Entry 8WWM (electron microscopy, 2.81 A resolution); this record covers chains A and R of the 6 polymer chains in the assembly.

Chain A:
Molecule: Guanine nucleotide-binding protein G(i) subunit alpha-1
From: Homo sapiens
Reference sequence: P63096 (GNAI1_HUMAN); numbering as in UniProt (aligned over 1-354)
Chain sequence (354 residues; each row starts with the number of its first residue):
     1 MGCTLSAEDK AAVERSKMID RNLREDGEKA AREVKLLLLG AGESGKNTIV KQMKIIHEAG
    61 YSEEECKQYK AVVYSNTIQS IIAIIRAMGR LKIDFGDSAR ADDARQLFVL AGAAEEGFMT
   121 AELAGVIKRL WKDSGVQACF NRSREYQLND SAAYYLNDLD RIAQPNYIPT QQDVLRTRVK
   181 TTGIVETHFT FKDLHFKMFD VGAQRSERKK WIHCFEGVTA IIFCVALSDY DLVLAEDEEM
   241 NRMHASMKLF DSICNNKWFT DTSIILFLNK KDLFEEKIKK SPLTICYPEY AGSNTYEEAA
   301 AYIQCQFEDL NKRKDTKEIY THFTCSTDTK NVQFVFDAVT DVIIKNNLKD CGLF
Unresolved in the structure: 1-3, 55-181
Construct notes: conflict Asn47 (Ser in P63096), Ala203 (Gly in P63096), Ala245 (Glu in P63096), Ser326 (Ala in P63096)
Swiss-Prot annotation at these positions:
  - region: Lys35 to Lys46, Thr48 (G1 motif), Asp173 to Thr181 (G2 motif), Phe196 to Gly202, Gln204, Arg205 (G3 motif), Ile265 to Asp272 (G4 motif), Thr324, Cys325, Thr327 to Thr329 (G5 motif)
  - binding site (GTP): Glu43 to Lys46, Thr48, Ser151, Leu175 to Thr181, Asp200 to Gly202, Gln204, Asn269 to Asp272
  - binding site (Mg(2+)): Thr181
  - modified residue: Arg178 (ADP-ribosylarginine), Gln204 (Deamidated glutamine), Cys351 (ADP-ribosylcysteine)
  - lipidation: Gly2 (N-myristoyl glycine), Cys3 (S-palmitoyl cysteine)

Chain R:
Molecule: Fusion protein 1, Melanin-concentrating hormone receptor 1, Fusion protein 2
From: Homo sapiens
Reference sequence: Q99705 (MCHR1_HUMAN); residues 1-396 carry their UniProt numbers (396 of 624 residues fall inside the UniProt entry; the rest is not from it)
Chain sequence (624 residues; numbered -52 to 571; the number before each row is that of its first residue; numbers below 1 keep their minus sign (Asp-52 is residue -52)):
   -52 DYKDDDDHHH HHHHHGQPGN GSAFLLAPNG SHAPDHNVTQ QRDEENLYFQ GVDMSVGAMK
     8 KGVGRAVGLG GGSGCQATEE DPLPNCGACA PGQGGRRWRL PQPAWVEGSS ARLWEQATGT
    68 GWMDLEASLL PTGPNASNTS DGPDNLTSAG SPPRTGSISY INIIMPSVFG TICLLGIIGN
   128 STVIFAVVKK SKLHWCNNVP DIFIINLSVV DLLFLLGMPF MIHQLMGNGV WHFGETMCTL
   188 ITAMDANSQF TSTYILTAMA IDRYLATVHP ISSTKFRKPS VATLVICLLW ALSFISITPV
   248 WLYARLIPFP GGAVGCGIRL PNPDTDLYWF TLYQFFLAFA LPFVVITAAY VRILQRMTSS
   308 VAPASQRSIR LRTKRVTRTA IAICLVFFVC WAPYYVLQLT QLSISRPTLT FVYLYNAAIS
   368 LGYANSCLNP FVYIVLCETF RKRLVLSVKH MGSSGGGGSG GGGSSGVFTL EDFVGDWEQT
   428 AAYNLDQVLE QGGVSSLLQN LAVSVTPIQR IVRSGENALK IDIHVIIPYE GLSADQMAQI
   488 EEVFKVVYPV DDHHFKVILP YGTLVIDGVT PNMLNYFGRP YEGIAVFDGK KITVTGTLWN
   548 GNKIIDERLI TPDGSMLFRV TINS
Unresolved in the structure: -52 to 106, 396-571
Disulfide bonds: Cys185-Cys263
Reported in the primary citation:
  - mutagenesis - K139A, K139E: abolished signaling with Melanin-concentrating hormone
  - mutagenesis - Q196A, Y362A, I366A, Y370A: decreased signaling with Melanin-concentrating hormone
  - mutagenesis - Q196A, I366A, Y370A: unchanged expression

Chain A / chain R interface:
Pairs across the interface - 41 pairs, chain A then chain R:
  Asp193(A) - Ile218(R)
  Leu194(A) - Ile218(R)  hydrophobic
  Asn311(A) - Gln313(R)
  Lys314(A) - Ser315(R)
  Asp315(A) - Leu318(R)
  Lys317(A) - Gln313(R)
  Lys317(A) - Ser315(R)
  Glu318(A) - Gln313(R)
  Glu318(A) - Ser315(R)
  Glu318(A) - Arg319(R)  salt bridge
  Ile319(A) - Pro310(R)
  Ile319(A) - Gln313(R)  hydrogen bond (backbone-side chain)
  Tyr320(A) - Ala309(R)  hydrophobic
  Tyr320(A) - Pro310(R)
  Phe334(A) - Val308(R)  hydrophobic
  Asp337(A) - Ser306(R)
  Asp337(A) - Val308(R)
  Ala338(A) - Val308(R)
  Asp341(A) - Ser306(R)
  Asp341(A) - Arg319(R)  salt bridge
  Ile343(A) - Pro217(R)  hydrophobic
  Ile343(A) - Ile218(R)  hydrophobic
  Ile344(A) - Thr214(R)
  Ile344(A) - Pro217(R)  hydrophobic
  Ile344(A) - Met304(R)
  Asn347(A) - Ala213(R)  hydrogen bond (side chain-backbone)
  Leu348(A) - Thr214(R)
  Leu348(A) - Val323(R)  hydrophobic
  Asp350(A) - Pro147(R)
  Asp350(A) - Asp148(R)
  Cys351(A) - Pro147(R)  hydrophobic
  Cys351(A) - Arg210(R)  hydrogen bond (backbone-side chain)
  Cys351(A) - Ala213(R)  hydrophobic
  Cys351(A) - Arg224(R)
  Leu353(A) - Arg210(R)
  Leu353(A) - Tyr297(R)  hydrophobic
  Leu353(A) - Ile300(R)  hydrophobic
  Leu353(A) - Thr326(R)  hydrogen bond (backbone-side chain)
  Phe354(A) - Arg319(R)
  Phe354(A) - Arg322(R)
  Phe354(A) - Thr386(R)
Also at the interface, not in a pair above, chain A (26 interface residues in all): Arg32, Thr340, Lys345, Lys349, Gly352
Also at the interface, not in a pair above, chain R (35 interface residues in all): Asn145, Asp209, Thr221, Arg303, Thr305, Ser307, Arg314, Ile316, Tyr380, Leu383, Cys384, Glu385

In short:
26 residues of chain A face 35 of chain R across their interface, with 4 hydrogen bonds and 2 salt bridges.
Polar pairs include Glu318(A)-Arg319(R), Asp341(A)-Arg319(R) and Ile319(A)-Gln313(R). From the paper: Q196A,
Y362A and I366A of chain R, among others, reduce signaling with Melanin-concentrating hormone; K139A and K139E
of chain R abolish signaling with Melanin-concentrating hormone.
Chain A is Guanine nucleotide-binding protein G(i) subunit alpha-1 and chain R is Fusion protein 1,
Melanin-concentrating hormone receptor 1, Fusion protein 2, both from Homo sapiens; the structure,
MCH-MCHR1-Gi complex, L2 state, was determined by electron microscopy together with 8WWK, 8WWL and 8WWN from
the same study.
